Entry 7ODH (X-ray diffraction, 1.34 A resolution); this record covers chains L and S.

== Chain L ==
Name: Uptake hydrogenase large subunit
Organism: Cupriavidus necator (strain ATCC 17699 / H16 / DSM 428 / Stanier 337)
Notes: EC 1.12.99.6
Reference sequence: P31891 (MBHL_CUPNH); residue numbers follow UniProt; this construct covers 1-603
Amino-acid sequence (603 residues; numbered 1 to 603; the number before each row is that of its first residue):
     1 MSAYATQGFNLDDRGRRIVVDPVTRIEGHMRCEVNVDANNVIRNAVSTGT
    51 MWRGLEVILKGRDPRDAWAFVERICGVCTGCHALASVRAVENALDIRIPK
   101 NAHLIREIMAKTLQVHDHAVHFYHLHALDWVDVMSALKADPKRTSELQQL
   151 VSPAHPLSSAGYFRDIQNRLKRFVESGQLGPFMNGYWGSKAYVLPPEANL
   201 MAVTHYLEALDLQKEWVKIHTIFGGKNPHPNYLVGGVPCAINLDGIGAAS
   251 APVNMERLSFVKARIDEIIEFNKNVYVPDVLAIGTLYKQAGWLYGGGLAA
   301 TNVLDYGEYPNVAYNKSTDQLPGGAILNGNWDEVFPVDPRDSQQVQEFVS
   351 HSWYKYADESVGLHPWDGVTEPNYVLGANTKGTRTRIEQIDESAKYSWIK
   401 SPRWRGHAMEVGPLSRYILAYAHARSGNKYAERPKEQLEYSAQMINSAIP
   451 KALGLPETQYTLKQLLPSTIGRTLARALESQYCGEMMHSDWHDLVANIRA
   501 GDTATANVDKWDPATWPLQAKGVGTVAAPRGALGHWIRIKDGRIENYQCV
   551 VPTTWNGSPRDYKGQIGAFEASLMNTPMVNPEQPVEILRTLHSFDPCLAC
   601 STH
Unresolved in the structure: 1-2, 245-247
Ion coordination: Mg2+: Glu56, Cys549; ni-fe oxidized active center Ni: Cys75, Cys78, Cys597, Cys600
Ligand contacts: ni-fe oxidized active center (NFV): Cys75, Cys78, Cys81, His82, Ala528, Pro529, Arg530, Leu533, Val551, Pro552, Thr553, Cys597, Cys600
Curated features (UniProtKB/Swiss-Prot):
  - binding site (Ni(2+)): Cys75, Cys78, Cys597, Cys600

== Chain S ==
Name: Uptake hydrogenase small subunit
Organism: Cupriavidus necator (strain ATCC 17699 / DSM 428 / KCTC 22496 / NCIMB 10442 / H16 / Stanier 337)
Notes: EC 1.12.99.6
Reference sequence: P31892 (MBHS_CUPNH); residues 1-317 here correspond to UniProt positions 44-360 (UniProt number = residue number + 43)
Amino-acid sequence (328 residues; each row starts with the number of its first residue):
     1 METKPRTPVLWLHGLECTCCSESFIRSAHPLAKDVVLSMISLDYDDTLMA
    51 AAGHQAEAILEEIMTKYKGNYILAVEGNPPLNQDGMSCIIGGRPFIEQLK
   101 YVAKDAKAIISWGSCASWGCVQAAKPNPTQATPVHKVITDKPIIKVPGCP
   151 PIAEVMTGVITYMLTFDRIPELDRQGRPKMFYSQRIHDKCYRRPHFDAGQ
   201 FVEEWDDESARKGFCLYKMGCKGPTTYNACSTTRWNEGTSFCIQSGHGCI
   251 GCSEDGFWDKGSFYDRLTGISQFGVEANADKIGGTASVVVGAAVTAHAAA
   301 SAIKRASKKNETSGSEHRSAWSHPQFEK
Unresolved in the structure: 1-3, 271-328
Construct notes: engineered mutation Cys242 (Pro285 in P31892); expression tag (318-328)
Modified residues: Cys19 (S-hydroxycysteine; CSO); Cys20 (S-hydroxycysteine; CSO); Cys120 (S-hydroxycysteine; CSO)
Ion coordination: 4Fe-4S cluster Fe site 1: His187, Cys190, Cys215, Cys221; 4Fe-4S cluster Fe site 2: Cys230, Cys242, Cys249, Cys252
Ligand contacts:
  - fe4-s3 cluster / oxygen atom: Glu16, Cys17, Thr18, Cys19, Cys20, Ser21, Glu76, Trp112, Gly113, Ser114, Cys115, Cys120, Gly148, Cys149, Pro150
  - 4Fe-4S cluster (SF4), molecule 1: Ile186, Thr226, Asn228, Cys230, Trp235, Phe241, Cys242, Cys249, Ile250, Gly251, Cys252, Ser253
  - 4Fe-4S cluster (SF4), molecule 2: Ile186, His187, Cys190, Arg192, Arg193, Phe196, Cys215, Leu216, Tyr217, Cys221, Gly223, Pro224, Ile243
Curated features (UniProtKB/Swiss-Prot):
  - binding site ([4Fe-4S] cluster): Cys17, Cys20, Cys115, Cys149, His187, Cys190, Cys215, Cys221
  - binding site ([3Fe-4S] cluster): Cys230, Cys249, Cys252
From the paper describing this entry:
  - 4Fe-4S cluster coordination: Cys230, Cys242, Cys249, Cys252
  - post-translational modification sites: Cys19
  - conformationally variable residues: Cys115

== Chain L / chain S interface ==
Contacting residue pairs - 203 pairs, chain L then chain S:
  Val19(L) - His54(S)  hydrogen bond (backbone-side chain)
  Asp21(L) - Gly53(S)
  Asp21(L) - Glu57(S)
  Asp21(L) - Ile90(S)
  Asp21(L) - Gly91(S)  hydrogen bond (side chain-backbone)
  Asp21(L) - Gly92(S)  hydrogen bond (side chain-backbone)
  Pro22(L) - Tyr44(S)
  Pro22(L) - Ala52(S)
  Pro22(L) - Gly53(S)  hydrogen bond (backbone-backbone)
  Pro22(L) - Glu57(S)
  Thr24(L) - Asp46(S)
  Thr24(L) - Met49(S)
  Thr24(L) - Ala51(S)  hydrogen bond (side chain-backbone)
  Thr24(L) - Ala52(S)
  Arg25(L) - Asp46(S)  hydrogen bond (backbone-backbone)
  Arg25(L) - Thr47(S)
  Arg25(L) - Leu48(S)
  Arg25(L) - Met49(S)  hydrogen bond (side chain-backbone)
  Arg25(L) - Ala50(S)  hydrogen bond (side chain-backbone)
  Glu27(L) - Glu16(S)
  Glu27(L) - Cys17(S)
  Glu27(L) - Thr18(S)  hydrogen bond
  His29(L) - His13(S)  hydrogen bond (side chain-backbone)
  His29(L) - Gly14(S)  hydrogen bond (side chain-backbone)
  His29(L) - Cys88(S)
  His29(L) - Ile90(S)
  Arg31(L) - Gly92(S)
  Thr50(L) - Ser87(S)
  Thr50(L) - Cys88(S)
  Thr50(L) - Ile89(S)  hydrogen bond (backbone-backbone)
  Met51(L) - Leu15(S)  hydrophobic
  Met51(L) - Glu16(S)
  Met51(L) - Ser87(S)
  Trp52(L) - Leu15(S)
  Trp52(L) - Ser87(S)  hydrogen bond (backbone-backbone)
  Trp52(L) - Pro128(S)  hydrophobic
  Trp52(L) - Thr129(S)
  Arg53(L) - Glu16(S)
  Arg53(L) - Cys17(S)
  Arg53(L) - Gln122(S)
  Arg53(L) - Pro128(S)
  Arg53(L) - Thr129(S)
  Gly54(L) - Pro128(S)
  Leu55(L) - Val121(S)  hydrophobic
  Val57(L) - Pro126(S)  hydrophobic
  Val57(L) - Pro128(S)  hydrophobic
  Ile58(L) - Val121(S)
  Ile58(L) - Gln122(S)
  Ile58(L) - Ala124(S)
  Ile58(L) - Lys125(S)
  Ile58(L) - Pro126(S)
  Ile58(L) - Pro128(S)
  Arg62(L) - Ala124(S)
  Arg62(L) - Lys125(S)  hydrogen bond (side chain-backbone)
  Arg62(L) - Trp258(S)  hydrogen bond (side chain-backbone)
  Arg62(L) - Asp259(S)  salt bridge
  Arg65(L) - Tyr264(S)
  Asp66(L) - Ser262(S)  hydrogen bond
  Asp66(L) - Phe263(S)  hydrogen bond (side chain-backbone)
  Asp66(L) - Tyr264(S)
  Trp68(L) - His247(S)
  Trp68(L) - Tyr264(S)  hydrogen bond
  Ala69(L) - Trp258(S)
  Ala69(L) - Phe263(S)  hydrophobic
  Phe70(L) - Val121(S)  hydrophobic
  Phe70(L) - Trp258(S)  hydrophobic
  Phe70(L) - Phe263(S)  hydrophobic
  Arg73(L) - Cys17(S)
  Arg73(L) - Cys120(S)
  Arg73(L) - Val121(S)
  Arg73(L) - Cys149(S)  hydrogen bond (side chain-backbone)
  Arg73(L) - Trp258(S)
  Ile74(L) - Cys17(S)
  Cys75(L) - Cys17(S)
  Gly76(L) - Cys17(S)  hydrogen bond (backbone-backbone)
  Gly76(L) - Cys19(S)
  Gly76(L) - Glu22(S)
  Val77(L) - Cys17(S)
  Val77(L) - Glu22(S)
  His116(L) - Glu22(S)
  His116(L) - Arg26(S)  hydrogen bond
  His124(L) - Leu48(S)
  Leu125(L) - Thr47(S)
  Arg169(L) - Lys33(S)
  Arg169(L) - Asp34(S)  salt bridge
  Arg169(L) - Leu37(S)
  Arg169(L) - Ser38(S)  hydrogen bond
  Phe173(L) - Arg6(S)
  Phe173(L) - Val36(S)
  Phe173(L) - Leu37(S)
  Ser176(L) - Arg6(S)  hydrogen bond
  Gln178(L) - Pro5(S)
  Gln178(L) - Arg6(S)  hydrogen bond (side chain-backbone)
  Gln178(L) - Ser41(S)
  Gln178(L) - Tyr67(S)
  Gly180(L) - Leu42(S)
  Gly180(L) - Asp43(S)
  Pro181(L) - Leu42(S)
  Pro181(L) - Leu48(S)  hydrophobic
  Pro181(L) - Met49(S)
  Pro181(L) - Ala50(S)  hydrogen bond (backbone-backbone)
  Met183(L) - Ala51(S)
  Met183(L) - Ile59(S)
  Met183(L) - Glu62(S)
  Met183(L) - Ile63(S)  hydrophobic
  Asn184(L) - Ala51(S)
  Asn184(L) - Gln55(S)  hydrogen bond (side chain-backbone)
  Asn184(L) - Ile59(S)
  Tyr186(L) - Ala50(S)
  Tyr186(L) - Ala51(S)
  Tyr186(L) - Ala52(S)  hydrogen bond (side chain-backbone)
  Tyr186(L) - Gln55(S)  hydrogen bond
  Trp187(L) - Ala50(S)  hydrophobic
  Leu210(L) - Lys33(S)
  Asp211(L) - Leu31(S)
  Asp211(L) - Lys33(S)  salt bridge
  Gln213(L) - Ile25(S)  hydrogen bond (side chain-backbone)
  Gln213(L) - Arg26(S)  hydrogen bond
  Lys214(L) - Arg26(S)
  Lys214(L) - Ser27(S)
  Lys214(L) - Leu31(S)
  Val217(L) - Arg26(S)
  Val217(L) - Asn236(S)
  Lys218(L) - Asn236(S)
  Lys218(L) - Glu237(S)  salt bridge
  Lys218(L) - Thr239(S)
  Thr221(L) - Trp235(S)
  Thr221(L) - Asn236(S)  hydrogen bond
  Thr221(L) - Thr239(S)
  Thr221(L) - Ser240(S)
  Thr221(L) - Ser245(S)  hydrogen bond (backbone-side chain)
  Ile222(L) - Thr239(S)
  Ile222(L) - Ser245(S)  hydrogen bond (backbone-side chain)
  Gly225(L) - Trp235(S)
  Gly225(L) - Ser240(S)
  Gly225(L) - Phe241(S)  hydrogen bond (backbone-backbone)
  Gly225(L) - Cys242(S)
  Gly225(L) - Ser245(S)  hydrogen bond (backbone-side chain)
  Lys226(L) - Cys149(S)  hydrogen bond (side chain-backbone)
  Lys226(L) - Pro150(S)
  Lys226(L) - Trp235(S)
  Lys226(L) - Asn236(S)
  Lys226(L) - Cys242(S)
  Lys226(L) - Cys252(S)
  Asn227(L) - Arg26(S)  hydrogen bond
  Asn227(L) - Trp235(S)
  Asn227(L) - Asn236(S)  hydrogen bond (backbone-side chain)
  Pro228(L) - Cys19(S)
  Pro228(L) - Glu22(S)
  Pro228(L) - Ser23(S)
  Pro228(L) - Pro150(S)
  His229(L) - Cys17(S)  hydrogen bond
  His229(L) - Cys19(S)
  His229(L) - Cys149(S)
  Asn231(L) - Cys242(S)  hydrogen bond
  Asn231(L) - His247(S)
  Tyr232(L) - His247(S)
  Leu233(L) - Trp205(S)
  Pro238(L) - Ser245(S)
  Pro238(L) - Gly246(S)
  Pro238(L) - His247(S)
  Cys239(L) - Ser245(S)  hydrogen bond (backbone-backbone)
  Ala240(L) - Ala210(S)
  Ile241(L) - Arg211(S)
  Asn242(L) - Arg211(S)  hydrogen bond (side chain-backbone)
  Ser250(L) - Lys212(S)
  Ser250(L) - Gly213(S)
  Ala251(L) - Arg211(S)
  Pro252(L) - Arg192(S)
  Pro252(L) - Gln244(S)
  Pro252(L) - Ser245(S)
  Pro252(L) - Gly246(S)
  Arg257(L) - Thr239(S)
  Tyr374(L) - Gln83(S)
  Tyr374(L) - Met86(S)
  Arg384(L) - Asp84(S)  salt bridge
  Arg384(L) - Met86(S)
  Thr385(L) - Asp84(S)
  Thr385(L) - Met86(S)
  Thr385(L) - Gly92(S)
  Thr385(L) - Arg93(S)
  Thr385(L) - Pro94(S)
  Arg386(L) - Gly92(S)
  Arg386(L) - Arg93(S)
  Ile387(L) - Met86(S)  hydrophobic
  Ile387(L) - Gly92(S)  hydrogen bond (backbone-backbone)
  Trp398(L) - Gln83(S)
  Trp398(L) - Met86(S)  hydrogen bond (side chain-backbone)
  Trp398(L) - Ser87(S)
  Thr503(L) - Arg211(S)  hydrogen bond
  Ala504(L) - Asp206(S)
  Ala504(L) - Arg211(S)
  Thr505(L) - Asp206(S)  hydrogen bond (backbone-side chain)
  Ala506(L) - Trp205(S)  hydrophobic
  Ala506(L) - Asp206(S)
  Val508(L) - Glu204(S)
  Val508(L) - Trp205(S)
  Trp511(L) - Trp205(S)
  Trp511(L) - Tyr264(S)  hydrophobic
  Glu582(L) - Gln55(S)  hydrogen bond (backbone-side chain)
  Pro584(L) - Gln55(S)
  Leu588(L) - Ala52(S)  hydrophobic
  Ala599(L) - Glu16(S)
Interface residues without a listed pair, chain L (93 interface residues in all): Val20, Ile26, Gly28, Leu128, Phe182, Gly185, Leu207, Glu215, Phe223, Gly224, Trp353, Pro372
Interface residues without a listed pair, chain S (91 interface residues in all): Pro8, Ala28, Ala56, Ala58, Glu97, Ile250

== In short ==
93 residues of chain L face 91 of chain S across their interface; the contacts include 47 hydrogen bonds and 5
salt bridges. Polar pairs include Arg62(L)-Asp259(S), Arg169(L)-Asp34(S) and Asp211(L)-Lys33(S). Ligands of
chain L: ni-fe oxidized active center. From the paper: 4Fe-4S cluster coordination by Cys230(S), Cys242(S) and
Cys249(S) among others; a modification site at Cys19(S).
Chain L is Uptake hydrogenase large subunit (Cupriavidus necator (strain ATCC 17699 / H16 / DSM 428 / Stanier
337)) and chain S is Uptake hydrogenase small subunit (Cupriavidus necator (strain ATCC 17699 / DSM 428 / KCTC
22496 / NCIMB 10442 / H16 / Stanier 337)); the structure, Crystal structure of the O2-tolerant MBH-P242C from
Ralstonia eutropha in its as-isolated state, was determined by X-ray diffraction, deposited together with
7ODG.
